PDB entry 1SVT | X-ray diffraction, 2.81 A resolution | chains H and I of the 21 polymer chains in the assembly

[Chain H (and I)]
Name: groEL protein
From: Escherichia coli
Notes: chain I of this document is another copy of the same molecule, construct and numbering; everything in this record applies to it too
UniProtKB: P0A6F5 (CH60_ECOLI); residues 2-525 here correspond to UniProt positions 1-524 (UniProt number = residue number - 1)
Sequence (524 residues; row label = number of the first residue in the row):
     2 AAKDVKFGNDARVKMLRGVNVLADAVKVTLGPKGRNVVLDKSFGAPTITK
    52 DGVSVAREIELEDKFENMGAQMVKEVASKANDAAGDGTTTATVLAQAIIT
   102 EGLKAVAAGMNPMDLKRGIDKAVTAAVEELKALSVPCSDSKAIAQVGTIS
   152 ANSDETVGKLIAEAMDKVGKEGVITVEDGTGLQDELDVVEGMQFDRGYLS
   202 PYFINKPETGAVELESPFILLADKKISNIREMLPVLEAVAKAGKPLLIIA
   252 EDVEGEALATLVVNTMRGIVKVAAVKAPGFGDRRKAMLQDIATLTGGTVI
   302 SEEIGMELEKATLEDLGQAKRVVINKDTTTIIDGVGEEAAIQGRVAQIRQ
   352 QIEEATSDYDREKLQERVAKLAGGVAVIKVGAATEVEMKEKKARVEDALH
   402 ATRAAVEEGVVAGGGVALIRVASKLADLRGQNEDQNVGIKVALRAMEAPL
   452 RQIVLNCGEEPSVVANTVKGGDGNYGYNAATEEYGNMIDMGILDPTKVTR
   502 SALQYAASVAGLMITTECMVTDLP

[Interface between chain H and chain I]
Pairs across the interface (60):
  Val-22(H) / Phe-8(I)
  Asp-25(H) / Phe-8(I)
  Ala-26(H) / Phe-8(I)
  Ala-26(H) / Cys-519(I)  hydrophobic
  Val-29(H) / Glu-518(I)
  Lys-34(H) / Arg-118(I)
  Gly-35(H) / Met-114(I)
  Arg-36(H) / Pro-113(I)
  Arg-36(H) / Met-114(I)
  Arg-36(H) / Thr-516(I)
  Arg-36(H) / Glu-518(I)  salt bridge
  Asn-37(H) / Leu-513(I)
  Asn-37(H) / Thr-516(I)  hydrogen bond (backbone-backbone)
  Asn-37(H) / Thr-517(I)
  Asn-37(H) / Glu-518(I)  hydrogen bond (backbone-backbone)
  Asn-37(H) / Cys-519(I)
  Val-38(H) / Cys-519(I)
  Val-39(H) / Met-69(I)  hydrophobic
  Val-39(H) / Thr-517(I)
  Val-39(H) / Cys-519(I)  hydrogen bond (backbone-backbone)
  Val-39(H) / Met-520(I)
  Val-39(H) / Val-521(I)  hydrogen bond (backbone-backbone)
  Leu-40(H) / Val-521(I)
  Asp-41(H) / Met-69(I)
  Asp-41(H) / Val-521(I)  hydrogen bond (backbone-backbone)
  Asp-41(H) / Thr-522(I)  hydrogen bond
  Ala-46(H) / Glu-76(I)
  Pro-47(H) / Met-73(I)  hydrophobic
  Ile-49(H) / Met-73(I)  hydrophobic
  Ile-49(H) / Leu-513(I)  hydrophobic
  Glu-59(H) / Lys-4(I)  salt bridge
  Ile-60(H) / Val-6(I)  hydrophobic
  Ile-60(H) / Val-521(I)  hydrophobic
  Glu-61(H) / Ala-2(I)  hydrogen bond (side chain-backbone)
  Glu-61(H) / Ala-3(I)
  Glu-61(H) / Lys-4(I)  hydrogen bond (backbone-backbone)
  Leu-62(H) / Ala-3(I)
  Glu-63(H) / Ala-3(I)
  Glu-63(H) / Leu-524(I)
  Gly-180(H) / Phe-281(I)
  Thr-181(H) / Gly-282(I)
  Thr-181(H) / Asp-283(I)  hydrogen bond (backbone-backbone)
  Gly-182(H) / Phe-281(I)
  Gly-182(H) / Asp-283(I)
  Leu-183(H) / Tyr-360(I)  hydrophobic
  Glu-216(H) / Lys-226(I)  salt bridge
  Ala-241(H) / Arg-231(I)
  Arg-268(H) / Glu-257(I)
  Gly-269(H) / Asn-229(I)
  Gly-269(H) / Glu-257(I)
  Ile-270(H) / Asn-229(I)
  Lys-272(H) / Ser-228(I)
  Ala-383(H) / Phe-281(I)
  Ala-384(H) / Phe-281(I)
  Ala-384(H) / Tyr-360(I)  hydrogen bond (backbone-side chain)
  Thr-385(H) / Phe-281(I)
  Glu-386(H) / Arg-197(I)  salt bridge
  Glu-386(H) / Gly-280(I)
  Glu-386(H) / Phe-281(I)
  Gly-459(H) / Asn-112(I)  hydrogen bond (backbone-side chain)
Also at the interface, not in a pair above, chain H (38 interface residues in all): Met-389, Asn-457, Cys-458
Also at the interface, not in a pair above, chain I (38 interface residues in all): Met-16, Lys-65, Gln-72, Arg-284, Arg-285, Lys-364

[Overview]
The chain H/chain I interface involves 38 residues from each chain, with 11 hydrogen bonds and 4 salt bridges.
Among the polar pairs are Arg-36(H)/Glu-518(I), Glu-59(H)/Lys-4(I) and Glu-216(H)/Lys-226(I).
Chain H and chain I are both groEL protein (Escherichia coli); the structure, Crystal structure of
GroEL14-GroES7-(ADP-AlFx)7, was determined by X-ray diffraction, deposited together with 1SS8, 1SX3 and 1SX4.
